4N7G - chains A and B; structure by X-ray diffraction, 2.25 A resolution.

[Chain A]
Name: 14-3-3 protein zeta/delta
From: Homo sapiens
Reference sequence: P63104 (1433Z_HUMAN); numbering as in UniProt (aligned over 1-230)
Amino-acid sequence (235 residues; row label = number of the first residue in the row; numbers below 1 keep their minus sign (Gly-4 is residue -4)):
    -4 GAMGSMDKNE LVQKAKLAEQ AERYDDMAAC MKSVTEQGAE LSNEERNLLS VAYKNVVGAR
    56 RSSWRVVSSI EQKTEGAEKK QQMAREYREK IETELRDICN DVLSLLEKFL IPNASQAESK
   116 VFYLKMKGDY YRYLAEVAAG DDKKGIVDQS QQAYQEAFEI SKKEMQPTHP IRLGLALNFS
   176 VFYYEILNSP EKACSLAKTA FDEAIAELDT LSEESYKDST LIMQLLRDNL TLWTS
Not modelled in the structure: -4 to 0, 204
Differences from the reference sequence: expression tag (-4 to 0)

[Chain B]
Name: Exoenzyme S
Notes: fragment: peptide
Reference sequence: Q93SQ3 (Q93SQ3_PSEAI); residue numbers follow UniProt; this construct covers 420-430
Amino-acid sequence (11 residues; each row starts with the number of its first residue):
   420 QGLLDALDLA S

[Chain A / chain B interface]
Residue-residue contacts (24):
  Arg41(A) with Leu422(B)
  Asn42(A) with Leu422(B); Ala425(B)
  Ser45(A) with Ala425(B), hydrogen bond (side chain-backbone)
  Val46(A) with Asp424(B); Ala425(B), hydrophobic
  Lys49(A) with Asp424(B), salt bridge; Asp427(B)
  Phe117(A) with Ala425(B); Leu426(B), hydrophobic
  Lys120(A) with Leu426(B), hydrogen bond (side chain-backbone)
  Tyr128(A) with Asp427(B), hydrogen bond
  Pro165(A) with Leu426(B)
  Ile166(A) with Leu426(B), hydrophobic
  Gly169(A) with Leu428(B)
  Leu172(A) with Ala429(B)
  Asn173(A) with Asp427(B), hydrogen bond (side chain-backbone); Leu428(B); Ala429(B), hydrogen bond (side chain-backbone)
  Val176(A) with Ala429(B), hydrophobic
  Asp213(A) with Gln420(B), hydrogen bond (side chain-backbone); Leu423(B)
  Ile217(A) with Leu423(B), hydrophobic
  Asn224(A) with Ser430(B), hydrogen bond (side chain-backbone)
Other interface residues (no listed pair), chain A (21 interface residues in all): Tyr125, Arg127, Leu216, Leu220
Other interface residues (no listed pair), chain B (11 interface residues in all): Gly421

[In short]
21 residues of chain A and 11 residues of chain B are in contact, with 7 hydrogen bonds and 1 salt bridge.
Among the polar pairs are Lys49(A)-Asp424(B), Ser45(A)-Ala425(B) and Lys120(A)-Leu426(B).
Chain A is 14-3-3 protein zeta/delta (Homo sapiens) and chain B is Exoenzyme S; the structure, Crystal
structure of 14-3-3zeta in complex with a peptide derived from ExoS, was determined by X-ray diffraction (same
publication as 4N7Y and 4N84).
